PDB entry 8FVR | electron microscopy, 2.42 A resolution | chains G and B of the 8 polymer chains in the assembly

== Chain G ==
Molecule: DNA-directed RNA polymerase subunit beta'
Organism: Escherichia coli K-12
Notes: EC 2.7.7.6
Reference sequence: P0A8T7 (RPOC_ECOLI); residues 2-1407 here = UniProt positions 2-1407
Sequence (1416 residues; numbered 1 to 1416; the number before each row is that of its first residue):
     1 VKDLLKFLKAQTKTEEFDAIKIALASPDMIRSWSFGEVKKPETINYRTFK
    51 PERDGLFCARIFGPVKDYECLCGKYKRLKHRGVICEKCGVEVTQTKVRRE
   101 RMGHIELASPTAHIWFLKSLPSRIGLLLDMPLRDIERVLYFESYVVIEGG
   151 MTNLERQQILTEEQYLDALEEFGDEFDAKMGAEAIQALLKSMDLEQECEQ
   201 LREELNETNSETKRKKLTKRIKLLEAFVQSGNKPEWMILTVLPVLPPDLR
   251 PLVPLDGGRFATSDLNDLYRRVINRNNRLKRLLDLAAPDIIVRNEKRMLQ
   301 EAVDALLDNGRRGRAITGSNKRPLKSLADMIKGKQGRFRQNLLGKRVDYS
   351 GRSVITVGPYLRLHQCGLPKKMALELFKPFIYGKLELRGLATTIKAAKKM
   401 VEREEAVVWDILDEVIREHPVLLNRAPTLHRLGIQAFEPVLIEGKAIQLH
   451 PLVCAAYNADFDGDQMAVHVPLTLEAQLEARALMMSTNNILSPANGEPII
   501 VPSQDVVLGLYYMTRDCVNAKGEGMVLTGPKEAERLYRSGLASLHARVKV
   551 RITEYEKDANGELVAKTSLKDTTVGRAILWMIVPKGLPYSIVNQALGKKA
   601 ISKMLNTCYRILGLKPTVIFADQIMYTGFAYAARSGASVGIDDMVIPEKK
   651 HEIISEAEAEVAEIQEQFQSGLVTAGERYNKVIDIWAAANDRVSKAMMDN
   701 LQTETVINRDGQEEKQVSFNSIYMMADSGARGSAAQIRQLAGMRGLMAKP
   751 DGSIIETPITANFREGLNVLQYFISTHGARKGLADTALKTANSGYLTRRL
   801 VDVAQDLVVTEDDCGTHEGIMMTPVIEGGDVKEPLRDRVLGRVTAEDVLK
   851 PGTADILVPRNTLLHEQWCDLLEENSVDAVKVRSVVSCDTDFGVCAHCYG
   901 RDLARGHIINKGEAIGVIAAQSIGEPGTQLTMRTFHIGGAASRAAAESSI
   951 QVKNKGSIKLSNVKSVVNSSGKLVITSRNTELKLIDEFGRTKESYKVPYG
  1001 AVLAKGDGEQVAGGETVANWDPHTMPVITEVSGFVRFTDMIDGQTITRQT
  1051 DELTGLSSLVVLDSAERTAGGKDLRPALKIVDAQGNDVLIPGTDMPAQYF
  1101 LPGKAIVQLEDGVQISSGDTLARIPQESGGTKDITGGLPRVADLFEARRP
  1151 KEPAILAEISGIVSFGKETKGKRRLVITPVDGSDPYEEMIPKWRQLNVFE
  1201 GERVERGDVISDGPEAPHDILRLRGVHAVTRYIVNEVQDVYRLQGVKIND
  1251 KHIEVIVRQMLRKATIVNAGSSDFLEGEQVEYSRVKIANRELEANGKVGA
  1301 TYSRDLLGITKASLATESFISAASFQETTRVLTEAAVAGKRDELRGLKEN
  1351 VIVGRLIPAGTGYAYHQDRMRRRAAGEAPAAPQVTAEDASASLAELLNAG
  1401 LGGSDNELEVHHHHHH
Unresolved in the structure: 1-15, 933-947, 1127-1135, 1180-1183, 1374-1416
Construct notes: start codon (1); linker (1408-1410); expression tag (1411-1416)
Bound ions: Zn2+ site 1: Cys-70, Cys-72, Cys-85, Cys-88; Mg2+: Asp-460, Asp-462, Asp-464 (shared with 1 residue of chain C); Zn2+ site 2: Cys-814, Cys-888, Cys-895, Cys-898
Curated features (UniProtKB/Swiss-Prot):
  - binding site (Zn(2+)): Cys-70, Cys-72, Cys-85, Cys-88, Cys-814, Cys-888, Cys-895, Cys-898
  - binding site (Mg(2+)): Asp-460, Asp-462, Asp-464
  - modified residue: Lys-983 (N6-acetyllysine)

== Chain B ==
Molecule: 53-nt DNA strand
Sequence (53 nucleotides; row label = number of the first residue in the row):
     1 GGGTATTCGCCGTGTACCTCTCCTAGCCCAACCATATGGATGCTTAAGCA
    51 AAG
Unresolved in the structure: 25-53

== How chain G and chain B interact ==
Pairs across the interface - 31 pairs, chain G then chain B:
  Ser-210(G) / DG2(B)  phosphate contact
  Ser-210(G) / DG3(B)  hydrogen bond to the phosphate
  Glu-211(G) / DG3(B)  phosphate contact
  Thr-212(G) / DG3(B)  phosphate contact
  Thr-212(G) / DT4(B)  base contact
  Lys-213(G) / DG2(B)  salt bridge to the phosphate
  Leu-255(G) / DC23(B)  base contact
  Phe-260(G) / DT24(B)  phosphate contact
  Ala-261(G) / DT24(B)  phosphate contact
  Thr-262(G) / DT24(B)  phosphate contact
  Arg-311(G) / DC10(B)  phosphate contact
  Arg-311(G) / DC11(B)  salt bridge to the phosphate
  Ser-319(G) / DT24(B)  hydrogen bond to the phosphate
  Lys-334(G) / DG14(B)  salt bridge to the phosphate
  Lys-334(G) / DT15(B)  salt bridge to the phosphate
  Arg-339(G) / DT13(B)  salt bridge to the phosphate
  Arg-339(G) / DT15(B)  salt bridge to the phosphate
  Arg-346(G) / DC17(B)  salt bridge to the phosphate
  Arg-352(G) / DA16(B)  sugar contact
  Arg-352(G) / DC17(B)  sugar contact
  Ala-426(G) / DT15(B)  base contact
  Ala-426(G) / DA16(B)  sugar contact
  Pro-427(G) / DT15(B)  base contact
  Thr-790(G) / DG14(B)  base contact
  Ala-791(G) / DG14(B)  base contact
  Gly-794(G) / DG14(B)  sugar contact
  Tyr-795(G) / DG12(B)  sugar contact
  Tyr-795(G) / DT13(B)  sugar contact
  Gln-1326(G) / DG12(B)  sugar contact
  Glu-1327(G) / DC11(B)  phosphate contact
  Glu-1327(G) / DG12(B)  hydrogen bond to the phosphate
Also at the interface, not in a pair above, chain G (27 interface residues in all): Lys-118, Asn-209, Ala-787, Arg-798, Met-1189
Also at the interface, not in a pair above, chain B (14 interface residues in all): DA5

== Summary ==
Chain G and chain B form an interface of 27 and 14 residues respectively, with 3 hydrogen bonds and 7 salt
bridges. Among the polar pairs are Ser-210(G)/DG3(B), Ser-319(G)/DT24(B) and Glu-1327(G)/DG12(B). Curated
annotation (UniProt) lists 8 Zn2+-binding residues and 3 Mg2+-binding residues on chain G.
Here chain G is DNA-directed RNA polymerase subunit beta' (Escherichia coli K-12) and chain B is a 53-nt DNA
strand. Entry 8FVR (CryoEM structure of E.coli transcription elongation complex) was determined by electron
microscopy (same publication as 8FVW).
